PDB entry 9FVE | X-ray diffraction, 2.81 A resolution | chains E and G of the 24 polymer chains in the assembly

Chain E (and G):
Molecule: Sialic acid-binding periplasmic protein SiaP
Source organism: Vicugna pacos
Notes: chain G of this document is another copy of the same molecule, construct and numbering; everything in this record applies to it too
UniProt: Q9KR64 (SIAP_VIBCH); residues 0-299 here correspond to UniProt positions 22-321 (UniProt number = residue number + 22)
Amino-acid sequence (303 residues; row label = number of the first residue in the row; numbers below 1 keep their minus sign (Gly-3 is residue -3)):
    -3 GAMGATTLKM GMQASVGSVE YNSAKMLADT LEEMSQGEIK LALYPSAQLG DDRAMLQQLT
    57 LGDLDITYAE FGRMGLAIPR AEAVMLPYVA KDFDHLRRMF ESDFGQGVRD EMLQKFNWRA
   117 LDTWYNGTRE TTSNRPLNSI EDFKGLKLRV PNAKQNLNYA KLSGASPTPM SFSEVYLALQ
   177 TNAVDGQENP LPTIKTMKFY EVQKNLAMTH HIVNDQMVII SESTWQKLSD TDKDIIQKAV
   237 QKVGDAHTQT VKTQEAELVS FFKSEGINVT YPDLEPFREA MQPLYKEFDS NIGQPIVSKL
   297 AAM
Not modelled in the structure: -3 to -2 (chain G: -3 to 0)
Differences from the reference sequence: expression tag (-3 to -1); conflict Gly0 (Ala22 in Q9KR64); engineered mutation Ala73 (Trp95 in Q9KR64)
Ligand contacts: N-acetyl-beta-neuraminic acid (SLB): Gln9, Asp48, Tyr64, Ala65, Glu66, Arg69, Met81, Arg125, Arg145, Pro147, Ala149, Asn152, Phe168, Glu184, Asn185, Asn210, Gln212

Chain E / chain G interface:
Pairs across the interface (6; chain E residue first):
  Met-1(E) - Asn178(G)
  Gln32(E) - Leu173(G)
  Glu34(E) - Thr177(G)
  Thr227(E) - Tyr172(G)
  Thr227(E) - Gln176(G)  hydrogen bond
  Asp228(E) - Gln176(G)  hydrogen bond
Also at the interface, not in a pair above, chain E (9 interface residues in all): Gly0, Ser31, Ser225, Ile231
Also at the interface, not in a pair above, chain G (6 interface residues in all): Val198

Summary:
Chain E and chain G form an interface of 9 and 6 residues respectively; the contacts include 2 hydrogen bonds.
Among the polar pairs are Thr227(E)-Gln176(G) and Asp228(E)-Gln176(G). Chain E binds N-acetyl-beta-neuraminic
acid.
Both chains are Sialic acid-binding periplasmic protein SiaP (Vicugna pacos). Entry 9FVE (Crystal structure of
VcSiaP W73A mutant in complex with sialic acid and a VHH antibody (VHH_VcP#2)) was determined by X-ray
diffraction together with 9FVB from the same study.
